Entry 7L7U (electron microscopy, 3.80 A resolution); this record covers chains B and D of the 6 polymer chains in the assembly.

[Chain B (and D)]
Name: BG505 SOSIP.v5.2(7S) - gp41
Organism: Human immunodeficiency virus 1
Notes: chain D of this document is another copy of the same molecule, construct and numbering; everything in this record applies to it too
Amino-acid sequence (145 residues; numbered 520 to 664; the number before each row is that of its first residue):
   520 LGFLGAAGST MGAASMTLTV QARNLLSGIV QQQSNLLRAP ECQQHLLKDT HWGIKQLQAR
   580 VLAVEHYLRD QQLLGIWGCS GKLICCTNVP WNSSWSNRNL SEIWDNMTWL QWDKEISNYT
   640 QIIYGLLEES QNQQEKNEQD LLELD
Glycans and other covalent adducts: N-acetylglucosamine (NAG) linked to N611, N618, N637

[How chain B and chain D interact]
Residue-residue contacts (34; chain B residue first):
  H570(B) with L566(D), hydrogen bond (side chain-backbone)
  I573(B) with L565(D); L566(D); I573(D), hydrophobic
  K574(B) with L566(D)
  L576(B) with L576(D), hydrophobic
  Q577(B) with Q552(D), hydrogen bond; L565(D); L576(D); R579(D), hydrogen bond
  V580(B) with R579(D); V580(D), hydrophobic
  L581(B) with Q552(D)
  E584(B) with L545(D); I548(D); R579(D), salt bridge
  L587(B) with L545(D), hydrophobic; V583(D), hydrophobic; L587(D), hydrophobic
  Q591(B) with A541(D), hydrogen bond (side chain-backbone); R542(D); L545(D); Y586(D)
  E647(B) with R542(D), salt bridge
  N651(B) with S534(D); M535(D); T538(D)
  E654(B) with G600(D); K601(D); L602(D), hydrogen bond (side chain-backbone); I603(D), hydrogen bond (side chain-backbone)
  K655(B) with M535(D)
  Q658(B) with I603(D)
  L661(B) with C605(D), hydrophobic
Other interface residues (no listed pair), chain B (23 interface residues in all): T569, V583, H585, R588, G594, I595, S599
Other interface residues (no listed pair), chain D (27 interface residues in all): V549, L556, Q562, K567, T569

[Overview]
The interface between chain B and chain D involves 23 residues on one side and 27 on the other, with 6
hydrogen bonds and 2 salt bridges. Polar contacts include E584(B)-R579(D), E647(B)-R542(D) and
H570(B)-L566(D). N-acetylglucosamine is covalently linked to N611(B), N618(B) and N637(B).
Both chains are BG505 SOSIP.v5.2(7S) - gp41 (Human immunodeficiency virus 1). Entry 7L7U (BG505 SOSIP
reconstructed from a designed nanoparticle, BG505 SOSIP-T33-31 (Component B)) was determined by electron
microscopy together with 7L7T, 7L85, 7L86, 7L87, 7L88, 7L89 and 15 further entries from the same study.
